PDB entry 6LO8 | electron microscopy, 3.83 A resolution | chains A and D of the 10 polymer chains in the assembly

# Chain A
Molecule: Mitochondrial import inner membrane translocase subunit TIM22
From: Saccharomyces cerevisiae (strain ATCC 204508 / S288c)
UniProtKB: Q12328 (TIM22_YEAST); residue numbers follow UniProt; this construct covers 1-206
Amino-acid sequence (206 residues; row label = number of the first residue in the row):
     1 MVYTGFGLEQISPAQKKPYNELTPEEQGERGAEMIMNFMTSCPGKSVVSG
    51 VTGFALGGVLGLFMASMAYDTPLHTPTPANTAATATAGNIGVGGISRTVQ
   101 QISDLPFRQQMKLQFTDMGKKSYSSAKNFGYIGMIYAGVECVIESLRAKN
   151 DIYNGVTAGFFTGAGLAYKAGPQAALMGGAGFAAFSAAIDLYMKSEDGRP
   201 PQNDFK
Disordered / not traced: 1-23, 67-119, 206
What the authors report for this chain:
  - contacts within the chain: Cys42-Cys141 (disulfide)
  - mutagenesis - K127A, E140A: decreased growth
  - mutagenesis - K127A/K169A, K127A/E140A/K169A/D190A, E140A/D190A: abolished growth

# Chain D
Molecule: Mitochondrial import inner membrane translocase subunit TIM18
From: Saccharomyces cerevisiae (strain ATCC 204508 / S288c)
UniProtKB: Q08749 (TIM18_YEAST); residue numbers follow UniProt; this construct covers 1-192
Amino-acid sequence (192 residues; numbered 1 to 192; the number before each row is that of its first residue):
     1 MLLFPGLKPVLNASTVIVNPVRAVFPGLVLSTKRSFYSINRLNAENKIND
    51 IANTSKEASSSVQMFKPPEFSQFKDSYQKDYERIAKYTLIPLTMVPFYAS
   101 FTGGVINPLLDASLSSIFLIYLQYGFTSCIIDYIPKEKYPRWHKLALYCL
   151 YGGSMLSLYGIYELETKNNGFVDLVKKLWNENDDHLYIFGRN
Disordered / not traced: 1-61, 181-192

# Chain A / chain D interface
Pairs across the interface (12; chain A residue first):
  Ser145(A) - Tyr162(D)  hydrogen bond
  Leu146(A) - Leu109(D)  hydrophobic
  Leu146(A) - Thr166(D)
  Arg147(A) - Leu109(D)
  Tyr168(A) - Tyr81(D)  hydrogen bond (backbone-side chain)
  Tyr168(A) - Tyr124(D)  hydrogen bond
  Lys169(A) - Tyr77(D)
  Ala170(A) - Tyr77(D)  hydrophobic
  Gly171(A) - Tyr77(D)
  Gly171(A) - Tyr81(D)  hydrogen bond (backbone-side chain)
  Pro172(A) - Tyr81(D)
  Ala175(A) - Tyr81(D)
Also at the interface, not in a pair above, chain D (10 interface residues in all): Ser76, Asp80, Ile84, Glu165

# Summary
Chain A and chain D form an interface of 9 and 10 residues respectively; the contacts include 4 hydrogen
bonds. Polar contacts include Ser145(A)-Tyr162(D), Tyr168(A)-Tyr81(D) and Tyr168(A)-Tyr124(D). The paper
reports that K127A/K169A, K127A/E140A/K169A/D190A and E140A/D190A of chain A abolish growth; contacts within
the chain involving Cys42(A) and Cys141(A); 5 substitutions were tested in all.
Chain A is Mitochondrial import inner membrane translocase subunit TIM22 and chain D is Mitochondrial import
inner membrane translocase subunit TIM18, both from Saccharomyces cerevisiae (strain ATCC 204508 / S288c); the
structure, Cryo-EM structure of the TIM22 complex from yeast, was determined by electron microscopy.
